PDB entry 9G2B | electron microscopy, 3.20 A resolution | chains B and R of the 15 polymer chains in the assembly

Chain B:
Molecule: DNA-directed RNA polymerase I subunit RPA135
From: Saccharomyces cerevisiae
Notes: EC 2.7.7.6
UniProt: P22138 (RPA2_YEAST); residue numbers follow UniProt; this construct covers 1-1203
Chain sequence (1203 residues; numbered 1 to 1203; the number before each row is that of its first residue):
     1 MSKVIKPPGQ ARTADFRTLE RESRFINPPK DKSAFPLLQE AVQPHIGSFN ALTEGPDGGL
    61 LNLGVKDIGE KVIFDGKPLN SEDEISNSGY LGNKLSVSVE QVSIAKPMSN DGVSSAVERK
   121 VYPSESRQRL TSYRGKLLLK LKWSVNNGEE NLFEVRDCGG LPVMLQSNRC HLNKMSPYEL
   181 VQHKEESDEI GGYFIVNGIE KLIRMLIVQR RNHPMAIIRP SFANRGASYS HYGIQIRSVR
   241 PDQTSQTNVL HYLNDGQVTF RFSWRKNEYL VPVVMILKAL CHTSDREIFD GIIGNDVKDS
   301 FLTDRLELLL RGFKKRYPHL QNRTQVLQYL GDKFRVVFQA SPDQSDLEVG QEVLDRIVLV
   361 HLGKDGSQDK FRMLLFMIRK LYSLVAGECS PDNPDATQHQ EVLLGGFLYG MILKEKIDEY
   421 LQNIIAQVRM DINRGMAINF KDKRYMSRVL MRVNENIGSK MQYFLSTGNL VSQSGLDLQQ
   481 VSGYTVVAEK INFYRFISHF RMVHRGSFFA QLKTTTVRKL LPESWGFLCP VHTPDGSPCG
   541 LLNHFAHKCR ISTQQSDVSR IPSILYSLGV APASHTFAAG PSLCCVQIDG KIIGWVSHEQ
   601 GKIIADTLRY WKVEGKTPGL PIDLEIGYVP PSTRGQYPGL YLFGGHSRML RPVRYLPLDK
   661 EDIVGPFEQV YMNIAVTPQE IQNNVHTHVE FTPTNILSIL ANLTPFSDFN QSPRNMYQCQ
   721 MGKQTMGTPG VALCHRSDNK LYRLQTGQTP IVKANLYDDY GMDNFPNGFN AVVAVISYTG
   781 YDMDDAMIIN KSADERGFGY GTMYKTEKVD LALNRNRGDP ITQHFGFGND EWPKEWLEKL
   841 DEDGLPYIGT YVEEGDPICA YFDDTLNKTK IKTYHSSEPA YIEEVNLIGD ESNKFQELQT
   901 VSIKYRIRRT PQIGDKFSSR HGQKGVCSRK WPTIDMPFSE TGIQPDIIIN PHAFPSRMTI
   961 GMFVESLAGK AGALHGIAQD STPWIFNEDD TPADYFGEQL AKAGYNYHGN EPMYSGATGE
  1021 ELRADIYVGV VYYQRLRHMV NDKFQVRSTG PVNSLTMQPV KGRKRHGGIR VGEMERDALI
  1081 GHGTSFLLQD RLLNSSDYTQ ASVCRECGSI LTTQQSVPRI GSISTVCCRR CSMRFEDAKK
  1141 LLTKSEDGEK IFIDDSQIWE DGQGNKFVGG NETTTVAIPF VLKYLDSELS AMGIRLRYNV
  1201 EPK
Unresolved in the structure: 1-9, 79-88, 112-115, 1139-1154
Ion coordination: Zn2+: Cys-1104, Cys-1107, Cys-1128, Cys-1131
Swiss-Prot annotation at these positions:
  - zinc finger: Cys-1104 to Cys-1131 (C4-type)
  - modified residue: Ser-2 (N-acetylserine), Ser-81 (Phosphoserine), Ser-1156 (Phosphoserine)
  - mutagenesis: Cys-1104 (C1104A: No effect; when associated with A-1107; A-1128 and A-1131), Cys-1107 (C1107A: Lethal. Abolishes recruitment of RPA1 to Pol I. No effect; when associated with A-1104; A-1128 and A-1131), Cys-1127 (C1127R: Responsible of suppression of RPA190-5 and RPA190-1 mutations), Cys-1128 (C1128A: No effect; when associated with A-1104; A-1107 and A-1131), Cys-1131 (C1131A: No effect; when associated with A-1104; A-1107 and A-1128)

Chain R:
Molecule: 12-nt RNA strand
Sequence (12 nucleotides; row label = number of the first residue in the row):
     1 AUAAAUCGAG AG
Unresolved in the structure: 1

Interface between chain B and chain R:
Contacting residue pairs - 20 pairs, chain B then chain R:
  Arg-204(B) / A9(R)  salt bridge to the phosphate
  Ser-482(B) / C7(R)  sugar contact
  Gly-483(B) / C7(R)  phosphate contact
  Val-486(B) / G8(R)  phosphate contact
  Arg-495(B) / A9(R)  hydrogen bond to the phosphate
  Arg-495(B) / G10(R)  salt bridge to the phosphate
  Ser-507(B) / G8(R)  phosphate contact
  Gln-720(B) / G10(R)  phosphate contact
  Gln-720(B) / A11(R)  hydrogen bond to the phosphate
  Gln-724(B) / G10(R)  hydrogen bond to the phosphate
  Gln-724(B) / A11(R)  hydrogen bond to the phosphate
  Lys-916(B) / A11(R)  phosphate contact
  Lys-916(B) / G12(R)  salt bridge to the phosphate
  Lys-924(B) / G12(R)  salt bridge to the phosphate
  Arg-1037(B) / G10(R)  sugar contact
  His-1038(B) / G10(R)  sugar contact
  His-1038(B) / A11(R)  sugar contact
  Arg-1065(B) / U2(R)  phosphate contact
  Arg-1065(B) / A3(R)  salt bridge to the phosphate
  Arg-1065(B) / A4(R)  salt bridge to the phosphate
Also at the interface, not in a pair above, chain B (16 interface residues in all): Thr-467, Glu-489, Leu-542

Overview:
The interface between chain B and chain R involves 16 residues on one side and 9 on the other, with 4 hydrogen
bonds and 6 salt bridges. Among the polar pairs are Arg-495(B)/A9(R), Gln-720(B)/A11(R) and Gln-724(B)/G10(R).
Chain B is DNA-directed RNA polymerase I subunit RPA135 (Saccharomyces cerevisiae) and chain R is a 12-nt RNA
strand; the structure, Yeast RNA polymerase I elongation complex stalled by an apurinic site, 12-subunit, was
determined by electron microscopy together with 9G1V, 9G1X, 9G23, 9G24, 9G26, 9G27, 9G29 and 9G2C from the
same study.
